Entry 5AFZ (X-ray diffraction, 1.53 A resolution); this record covers chains H and I of the 3 polymer chains in the assembly.

# Chain H
Protein: Prothrombin
Organism: Homo sapiens
Notes: EC 3.4.21.5
Reference sequence: P00734 (THRB_HUMAN); the construct lacks a stretch of the UniProt sequence and is renumbered around it, so the offset changes along the chain: 16-36 = UniProt 364-384; 37-60 = UniProt 386-409; 61-77 = UniProt 419-435; 78-97 = UniProt 437-456; 7 more segments
Amino-acid sequence (258 residues; row label = number of the first residue in the row; note: 3 numbers in that range are skipped by the numbering (no residue carries them; nothing is unmodelled there); a row labelled like 60A-60I holds insertion residues (60A, then the next letters in order)):
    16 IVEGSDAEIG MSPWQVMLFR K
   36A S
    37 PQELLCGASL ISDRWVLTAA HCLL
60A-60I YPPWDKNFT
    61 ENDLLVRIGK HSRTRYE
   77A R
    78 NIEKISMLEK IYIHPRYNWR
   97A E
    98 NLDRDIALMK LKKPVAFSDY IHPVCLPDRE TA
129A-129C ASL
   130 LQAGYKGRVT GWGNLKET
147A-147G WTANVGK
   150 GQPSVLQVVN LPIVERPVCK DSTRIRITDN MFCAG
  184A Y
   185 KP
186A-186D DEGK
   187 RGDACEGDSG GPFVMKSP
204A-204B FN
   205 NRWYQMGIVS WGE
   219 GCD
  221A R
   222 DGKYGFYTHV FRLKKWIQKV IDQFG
Disordered / not traced: 147A-147G
Curated features (UniProtKB/Swiss-Prot):
  - region: Ala183 to Val200 (High affinity receptor-binding region which is also known as the TP508 peptide)
  - active site (Charge relay system): His57, Asp102, Ser195
  - glycosylation: Asn60G (N-linked (GlcNAc...) (complex) asparagine)
Disulfides: Cys42-Cys58, Cys168-Cys182, Cys191-Cys220
Glycans and other covalent adducts: N-acetylglucosamine (NAG) linked to Asn60G
Bound ions: Na+ site 1: Lys169, Thr172; Na+ site 2: Arg221A, Lys224
Ligand contacts: UET (N-(benzylsulfonyl)-D-phenylalanyl-N-(4-carbamimidoylbenzyl)glycinamide): His57, Tyr60A, Trp60D, Glu97A, Asn98, Leu99, Glu146, Ile174, Asp189, Ala190, Cys191, Glu192, Ser195, Val213, Ser214, Trp215, Gly216, Glu217, Gly219, Cys220, Gly226

# Chain I
Protein: Hirudin-2
Reference sequence: P28504 (HIR2_HIRME); residues 554-565 here correspond to UniProt positions 54-65 (UniProt number = residue number - 500)
Amino-acid sequence (12 residues; row label = number of the first residue in the row):
   554 GDFEEIPEEY LQ
Disordered / not traced: 554-555, 565
Modified positions: Tyr563 (O-sulfo-L-tyrosine; TYS)
Curated features (UniProtKB/Swiss-Prot):
  - region: Asp555 to Gln565 (Interaction with fibrinogen-binding exosite of thrombin)
  - modified residue: Tyr563 (Sulfotyrosine)

# How chain H and chain I interact
Residue-residue contacts (22; chain H residue first):
  Phe34(H) with Phe556(I), hydrophobic
  Gln38(H) with Phe556(I); Glu558(I); Ile559(I); Leu564(I)
  Glu39(H) with Phe556(I)
  Leu40(H) with Phe556(I)
  Leu65(H) with Ile559(I), hydrophobic; Tyr563(I); Leu564(I), hydrophobic
  Arg67(H) with Ile559(I)
  Arg73(H) with Phe556(I)
  Thr74(H) with Phe556(I); Glu557(I), hydrogen bond (backbone-backbone)
  Arg75(H) with Glu557(I)
  Tyr76(H) with Glu557(I), hydrogen bond (backbone-side chain); Glu558(I); Pro560(I); Tyr563(I)
  Glu80(H) with Tyr563(I)
  Lys81(H) with Tyr563(I)
  Ile82(H) with Tyr563(I)
Other interface residues (no listed pair), chain H (15 interface residues in all): Met32, Lys36

# Overview
15 residues of chain H face 7 of chain I across their interface; the contacts include 2 hydrogen bonds. Among
the polar pairs are Tyr76(H)-Glu557(I) and Thr74(H)-Glu557(I). Ligands of chain H: compound UET. Covalently
linked N-acetylglucosamine: at Asn60G(H).
Here chain H is Prothrombin (Homo sapiens) and chain I is Hirudin-2. Entry 5AFZ (Thrombin in complex with
(2R)-2-(benzylsulfonylamino)-N-(2-((4- carbamimidoylphenyl)methylamino)-2-oxo-propyl)-3-phenyl-propanamide)
was determined by X-ray diffraction, deposited together with 4UD9, 4UDW, 4UE7, 4UEH, 5AF9, 5AFY and 5AHG.
